5KN2 - chain A; structure by X-ray diffraction, 2.60 A resolution.

[Chain A]
Name: Calsequestrin
Source organism: Bos taurus
UniProtKB: Q05JF3 (Q05JF3_BOVIN); residues 1-361 here correspond to UniProt positions 35-395 (UniProt number = residue number + 34)
Amino-acid sequence (361 residues; numbered 1 to 361; the number before each row is that of its first residue):
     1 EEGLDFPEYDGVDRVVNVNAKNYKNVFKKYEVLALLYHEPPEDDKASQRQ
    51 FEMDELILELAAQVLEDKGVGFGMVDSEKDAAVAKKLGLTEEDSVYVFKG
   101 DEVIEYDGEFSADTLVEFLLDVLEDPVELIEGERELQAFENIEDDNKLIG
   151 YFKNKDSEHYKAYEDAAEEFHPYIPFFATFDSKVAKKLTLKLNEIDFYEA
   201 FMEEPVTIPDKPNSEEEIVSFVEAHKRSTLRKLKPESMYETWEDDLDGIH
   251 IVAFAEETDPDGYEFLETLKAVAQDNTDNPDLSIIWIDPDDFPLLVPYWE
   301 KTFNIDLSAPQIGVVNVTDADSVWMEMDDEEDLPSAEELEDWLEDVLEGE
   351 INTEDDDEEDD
Unresolved in the structure: 1-3, 356-361
Covalent attachments: N-acetylglucosamine (NAG) linked to Asn316
Bound ions: Ca2+ site 1: Asp13, Val15, Glu55, Glu59; Ca2+ site 2: Glu91, Glu105, Asp107, Glu240; Ca2+ site 3: Glu91, Asp107, Glu243; Ca2+ site 4 near Glu102 (its only coordinating residue here); Ca2+ site 5: Glu109, Asp113; Ca2+ site 6: Glu117, Asp290; Ca2+ site 7: Asp121, Asp290; Ca2+ site 8: Glu128, Asp259, Asp261; Ca2+ site 9: Glu135, Asp261, Glu331; Ca2+ site 10: Glu135, Glu264, Glu331; Ca2+ site 11 near Thr189 (its only coordinating residue here); Ca2+ site 12: Glu199, Thr229, Thr277; 1 more Ca2+ sites not listed
Reported in the primary citation:
  - post-translational modification sites: Asn316
  - binding site for N-acetylglucosamine: Thr353
  - conformationally variable residues (order/disorder transition): Glu350 to Glu354
  - contacts within the chain: Val314-Thr353 (hydrophobic contact), Val323-Ile351 (hydrophobic contact), Trp342-Ile351 (hydrophobic contact), Val346-Ile351 (hydrophobic contact), Gly349-Asn352 (hydrogen bond), Asn352-Glu354 (hydrogen bond), Asn316-Thr353 (hydrophobic contact), Val323-Thr353 (hydrophobic contact)

[Summary]
N-acetylglucosamine is covalently linked to Asn316. The Ca2+ site 1 is built by Asp13, Val15, Glu55 and Glu59.
Glu91, Glu105, Asp107 and Glu240 form the Ca2+ site 2. From the paper: a binding site for N-acetylglucosamine
at Thr353; a modification site at Asn316.
Chain A is Calsequestrin (Bos taurus); the structure, Native bovine skeletal calsequestrin, high-Ca2+ form,
was determined by X-ray diffraction together with 5KN0, 5KN1 and 5KN3 from the same study.
